6EOR - chains A and B; structure by X-ray diffraction, 2.90 A resolution.

# Chain A (and B)
Protein: Dipeptidyl peptidase 9
Source organism: Homo sapiens
Notes: EC 3.4.14.5; chain B of this document is another copy of the same molecule, construct and numbering; everything in this record applies to it too
UniProtKB: Q86TI2 (DPP9_HUMAN); residues 1-863 here = UniProt positions 1-863
Chain sequence (869 residues; row label = number of the first residue in the row):
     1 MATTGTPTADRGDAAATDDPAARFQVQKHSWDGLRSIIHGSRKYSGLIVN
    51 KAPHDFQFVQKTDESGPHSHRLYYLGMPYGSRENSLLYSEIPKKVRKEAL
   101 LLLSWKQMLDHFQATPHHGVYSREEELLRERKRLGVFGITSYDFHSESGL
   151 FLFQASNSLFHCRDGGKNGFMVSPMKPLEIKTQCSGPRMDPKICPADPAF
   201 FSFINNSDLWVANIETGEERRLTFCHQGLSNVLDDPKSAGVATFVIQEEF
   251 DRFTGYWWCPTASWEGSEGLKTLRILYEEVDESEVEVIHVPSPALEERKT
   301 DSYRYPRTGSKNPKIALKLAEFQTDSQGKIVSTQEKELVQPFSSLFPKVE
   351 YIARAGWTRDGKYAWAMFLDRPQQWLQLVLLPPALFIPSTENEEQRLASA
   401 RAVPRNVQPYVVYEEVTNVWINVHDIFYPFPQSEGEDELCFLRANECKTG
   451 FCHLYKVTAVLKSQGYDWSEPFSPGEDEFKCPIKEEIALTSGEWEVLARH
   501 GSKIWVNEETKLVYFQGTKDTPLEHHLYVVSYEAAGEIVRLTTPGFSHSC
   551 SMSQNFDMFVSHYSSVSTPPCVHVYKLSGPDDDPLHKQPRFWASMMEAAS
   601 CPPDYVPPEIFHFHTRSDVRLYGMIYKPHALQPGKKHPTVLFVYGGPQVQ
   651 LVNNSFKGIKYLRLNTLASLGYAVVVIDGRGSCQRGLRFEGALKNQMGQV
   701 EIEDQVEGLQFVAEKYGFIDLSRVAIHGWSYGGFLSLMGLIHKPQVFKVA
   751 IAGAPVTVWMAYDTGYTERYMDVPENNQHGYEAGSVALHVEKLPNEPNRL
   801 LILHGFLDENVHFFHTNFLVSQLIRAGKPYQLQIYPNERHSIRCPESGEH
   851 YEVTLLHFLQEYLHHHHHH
Unresolved in the structure: 1-20, 44-51, 62-64, 80-81, 94-100, 228-230, 267-269, 433-438, 599-603, 866-869 (chain B: 1-19, 44-50, 79-81, 95-100, 165-168, 228-231, 265-269, 435-436, 476-478, 599-603, 864-869)
Construct notes: expression tag (864-869)
Ligand contacts: 9XH ((2S)-2-azanyl-4-[4-[bis(4-fluorophenyl)methyl]piperazin-1-yl]-1-(1,3-dihydroisoindol-2-yl)butane-1,4-dione): R133, E248, E249, H500, Y644, P647, Q648, V649, K660, S730, Y731, A754, V756, W759, Y762, Y766, N810, V811, H840
What the authors report for this chain:
  - binding site for 9XH: R133, E248, E249
  - conformationally variable residues (order/disorder transition): D110 to G138

# Chain A / chain B interface
Pairs across the interface (86):
  W31(A) - N795(B)
  W31(A) - P797(B)
  W31(A) - G827(B)  hydrogen bond (side chain-backbone)
  W31(A) - P829(B)
  D32(A) - N795(B)
  R35(A) - A826(B)  hydrogen bond (side chain-backbone)
  R35(A) - G827(B)
  V287(A) - K299(B)
  I288(A) - R298(B)
  H289(A) - R298(B)  hydrogen bond (backbone-backbone)
  H289(A) - K299(B)
  H289(A) - T300(B)
  L295(A) - F814(B)
  E296(A) - F818(B)
  E297(A) - I288(B)
  R298(A) - I288(B)
  R298(A) - H289(B)  hydrogen bond (backbone-backbone)
  R298(A) - Y305(B)
  R298(A) - A761(B)  hydrogen bond (side chain-backbone)
  R298(A) - H812(B)
  R298(A) - F814(B)
  K299(A) - V287(B)
  K299(A) - H289(B)
  T300(A) - H289(B)  hydrogen bond
  T300(A) - T300(B)  hydrogen bond
  R307(A) - R298(B)
  A761(A) - R298(B)  hydrogen bond (backbone-side chain)
  N795(A) - W31(B)
  N795(A) - D32(B)  hydrogen bond
  P797(A) - W31(B)
  P797(A) - H857(B)
  N798(A) - Y862(B)
  F806(A) - F806(B)  hydrophobic
  F806(A) - N817(B)
  H812(A) - R298(B)
  F813(A) - I834(B)  hydrophobic
  F814(A) - L295(B)
  F814(A) - E296(B)
  N817(A) - L295(B)
  N817(A) - F806(B)
  N817(A) - I834(B)
  N817(A) - P836(B)
  F818(A) - E296(B)
  V820(A) - I834(B)
  S821(A) - P836(B)
  S821(A) - N837(B)  hydrogen bond
  I824(A) - I834(B)
  I824(A) - Y835(B)  hydrophobic
  I824(A) - P836(B)
  I824(A) - E846(B)
  I824(A) - S847(B)
  I824(A) - H850(B)
  R825(A) - N837(B)
  R825(A) - E846(B)  salt bridge
  A826(A) - R35(B)
  G827(A) - W31(B)  hydrogen bond (backbone-side chain)
  G827(A) - R35(B)
  K828(A) - H850(B)  hydrogen bond (backbone-side chain)
  P829(A) - W31(B)
  Y830(A) - Q833(B)
  Y830(A) - I834(B)  hydrogen bond (side chain-backbone)
  Y830(A) - H850(B)
  Q831(A) - Q831(B)
  L832(A) - L832(B)
  L832(A) - I834(B)  hydrophobic
  Q833(A) - Y830(B)  hydrogen bond
  I834(A) - F813(B)  hydrophobic
  I834(A) - N817(B)
  I834(A) - V820(B)
  I834(A) - I824(B)
  I834(A) - Y830(B)  hydrogen bond (backbone-side chain)
  I834(A) - L832(B)  hydrophobic
  I834(A) - I834(B)  hydrophobic
  P836(A) - N817(B)
  P836(A) - S821(B)
  P836(A) - I824(B)
  N837(A) - S821(B)  hydrogen bond
  E846(A) - I824(B)
  E846(A) - R825(B)  salt bridge
  S847(A) - I824(B)
  H850(A) - I824(B)
  H850(A) - K828(B)  hydrogen bond (side chain-backbone)
  H850(A) - Y830(B)
  H857(A) - P797(B)
  Y862(A) - N798(B)
  Y862(A) - Y862(B)  hydrogen bond
Other interface residues (no listed pair), chain A (46 interface residues in all): Y305, L823, Y835
Other interface residues (no listed pair), chain B (46 interface residues in all): E297, L823, C844

# Summary
The chain A/chain B interface involves 46 residues from each chain, with 18 hydrogen bonds and 2 salt bridges.
Polar contacts include R825(A)-E846(B), W31(A)-G827(B) and R35(A)-A826(B). Bound to chain A: compound 9XH.
From the paper: a binding site for 9XH at R133(A), E248(A) and E249(A); conformational variability at D110(A).
Both chains are Dipeptidyl peptidase 9 (Homo sapiens). Entry 6EOR (DPP9 - 1G244) was determined by X-ray
diffraction together with 6EOO, 6EOP, 6EOQ, 6EOS and 6EOT from the same study.
